PDB entry 8FJL | electron microscopy, 3.27 A resolution | chains H and I of the 42 polymer chains in the assembly

== Chain H (and I) ==
Name: Major inner capsid protein VP3
From: Golden shiner reovirus
Notes: EC 3.6.4.13; chain I of this document is another copy of the same molecule, construct and numbering; everything in this record applies to it too
UniProtKB: Q8JU60 (CAPSD_AQRVC); residue numbers follow UniProt; this construct covers 77-1214
Amino-acid sequence (1138 residues; row label = number of the first residue in the row):
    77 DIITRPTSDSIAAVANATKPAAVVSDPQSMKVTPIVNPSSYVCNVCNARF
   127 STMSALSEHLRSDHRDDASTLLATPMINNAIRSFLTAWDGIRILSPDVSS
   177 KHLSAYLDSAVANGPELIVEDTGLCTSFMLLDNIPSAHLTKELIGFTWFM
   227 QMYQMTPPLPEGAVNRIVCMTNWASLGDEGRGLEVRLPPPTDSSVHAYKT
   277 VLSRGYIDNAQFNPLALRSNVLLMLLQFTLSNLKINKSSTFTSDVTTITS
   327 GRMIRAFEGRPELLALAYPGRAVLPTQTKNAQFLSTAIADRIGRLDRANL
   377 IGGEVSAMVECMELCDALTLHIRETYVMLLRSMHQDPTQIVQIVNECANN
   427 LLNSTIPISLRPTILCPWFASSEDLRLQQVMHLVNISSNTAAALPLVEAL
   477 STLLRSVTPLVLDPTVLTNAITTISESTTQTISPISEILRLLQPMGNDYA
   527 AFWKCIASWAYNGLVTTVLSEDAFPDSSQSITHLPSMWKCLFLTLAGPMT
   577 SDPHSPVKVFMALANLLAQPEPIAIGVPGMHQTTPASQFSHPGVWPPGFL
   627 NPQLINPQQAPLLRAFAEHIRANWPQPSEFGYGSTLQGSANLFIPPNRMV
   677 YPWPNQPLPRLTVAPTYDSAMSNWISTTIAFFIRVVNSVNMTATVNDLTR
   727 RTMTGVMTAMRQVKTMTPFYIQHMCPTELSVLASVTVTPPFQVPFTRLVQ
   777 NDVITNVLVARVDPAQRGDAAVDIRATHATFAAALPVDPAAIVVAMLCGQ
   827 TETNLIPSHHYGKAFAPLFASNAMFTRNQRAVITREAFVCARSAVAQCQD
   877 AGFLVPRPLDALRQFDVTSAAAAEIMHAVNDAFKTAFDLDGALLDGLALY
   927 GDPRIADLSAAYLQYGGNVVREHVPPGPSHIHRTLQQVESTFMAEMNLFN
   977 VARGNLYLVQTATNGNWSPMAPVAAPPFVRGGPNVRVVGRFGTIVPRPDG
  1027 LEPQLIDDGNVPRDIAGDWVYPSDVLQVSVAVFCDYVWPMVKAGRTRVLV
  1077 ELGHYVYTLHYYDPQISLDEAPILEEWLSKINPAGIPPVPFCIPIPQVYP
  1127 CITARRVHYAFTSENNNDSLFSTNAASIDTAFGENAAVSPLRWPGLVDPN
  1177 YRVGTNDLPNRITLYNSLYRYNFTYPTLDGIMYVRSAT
Not modelled in the structure: 77-84 (chain I: 77-115, 142-174, 1214)
UniProt features mapped onto this chain:
  - zinc finger: Tyr117 to His140 (C2H2-type)

== How chain H and chain I interact ==
Residue-residue contacts (64; chain H residue first):
  Tyr282(H) - Val321(I)
  Asn289(H) - Val321(I)  hydrogen bond (side chain-backbone)
  Leu291(H) - Val321(I)
  Leu291(H) - Thr322(I)
  Asp552(H) - Ala1213(I)
  Ser554(H) - His835(I)  hydrogen bond (backbone-side chain)
  Gln555(H) - His835(I)
  Gln595(H) - Arg686(I)  hydrogen bond (side chain-backbone)
  Gln595(H) - Leu687(I)
  Gln595(H) - Ser834(I)
  Pro596(H) - Arg686(I)
  Pro598(H) - Arg686(I)
  Met606(H) - Thr431(I)
  His607(H) - Asn426(I)  hydrogen bond
  His607(H) - Asn429(I)
  Thr609(H) - Asn429(I)
  Thr610(H) - Asn429(I)
  Pro611(H) - Asn429(I)
  Ser613(H) - Arg1211(I)
  Gln614(H) - Thr431(I)
  Gln614(H) - Tyr1209(I)
  Gln614(H) - Arg1211(I)  hydrogen bond
  His617(H) - Ile434(I)
  Ala719(H) - Asn830(I)
  Asp795(H) - Arg373(I)
  Asp795(H) - Ala374(I)
  Asp795(H) - Asn375(I)  hydrogen bond (side chain-backbone)
  Ala796(H) - Asn375(I)
  Ala796(H) - Leu376(I)
  Ala797(H) - Asn375(I)  hydrogen bond (backbone-backbone)
  Ala797(H) - Leu376(I)  hydrogen bond (backbone-backbone)
  Ala797(H) - Ile377(I)
  Ala797(H) - Gly378(I)
  Val798(H) - Leu376(I)  hydrogen bond (backbone-backbone)
  Val798(H) - Ile377(I)
  Val798(H) - Gly378(I)  hydrogen bond (backbone-backbone)
  Ile800(H) - Ile377(I)  hydrophobic
  Ala802(H) - Ser435(I)
  Thr803(H) - Ser435(I)  hydrogen bond (backbone-side chain)
  Thr803(H) - Leu436(I)
  His804(H) - Ser435(I)
  Ala805(H) - Tyr1209(I)
  Phe891(H) - Val321(I)  hydrophobic
  Thr894(H) - Ser319(I)
  Thr894(H) - Met329(I)
  Gly927(H) - Gly379(I)
  Arg1016(H) - Ser361(I)
  Arg1016(H) - Ala363(I)  hydrogen bond (side chain-backbone)
  Gly1018(H) - Pro351(I)
  Thr1019(H) - Leu350(I)  hydrogen bond (side chain-backbone)
  Thr1019(H) - Pro351(I)
  Thr1019(H) - Thr352(I)
  Thr1019(H) - Gln353(I)
  Ile1020(H) - Pro351(I)  hydrogen bond (backbone-backbone)
  Ile1020(H) - Thr352(I)
  Ile1020(H) - Gln353(I)  hydrogen bond (backbone-backbone)
  Val1021(H) - Gln353(I)
  Asp1050(H) - Thr323(I)
  Gln1053(H) - Thr323(I)
  Val1054(H) - Thr323(I)
  Val1054(H) - Ile324(I)  hydrophobic
  Tyr1062(H) - Trp224(I)
  Pro1109(H) - Thr322(I)
  Pro1109(H) - Thr323(I)  hydrogen bond (backbone-backbone)
Also at the interface, not in a pair above, chain H (49 interface residues in all): Glu547, Val620, Asp799, Phe1017, Pro1022, Ile1032, Ala1057, Val1058, Ala1110
Also at the interface, not in a pair above, chain I (39 interface residues in all): Tyr229, Ala348, Glu380, Pro433, Ile1154

== Overview ==
Chain H and chain I form an interface of 49 and 39 residues respectively; the contacts include 16 hydrogen
bonds. Among the polar pairs are Asn289(H)-Val321(I), Ser554(H)-His835(I) and Gln595(H)-Arg686(I).
Chain H and chain I are both Major inner capsid protein VP3 (Golden shiner reovirus); the structure, Golden
Shiner Reovirus Core Tropical Vertex, was determined by electron microscopy together with 8FJK from the same
study.
